PDB entry 1NBU | X-ray diffraction, 1.60 A resolution | chains C and E of the 8 polymer chains in the assembly

# Chain C
Protein: Probable dihydroneopterin aldolase
Source organism: Mycobacterium tuberculosis
Notes: EC 4.1.2.25
UniProt: P0A580 (FOLB_MYCTU); numbering as in UniProt (aligned over 1-119)
Amino-acid sequence (119 residues; numbered 1 to 119; the number before each row is that of its first residue):
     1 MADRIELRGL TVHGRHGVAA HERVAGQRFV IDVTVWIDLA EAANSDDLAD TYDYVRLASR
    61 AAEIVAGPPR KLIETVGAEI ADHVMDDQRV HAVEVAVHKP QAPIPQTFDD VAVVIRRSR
Unresolved in the structure: 1
Differences from the reference sequence: engineered mutation Ala19 (Tyr in P0A580), Ala20 (Asp in P0A580)
Small-molecule neighbours:
  - PH2 (2-amino-6-hydroxymethyl-7,8-dihydro-3H-pteridin-4-one), molecule 1: Ile5, Leu48, Thr51, Tyr52, Asp53, Tyr54, Val55
  - PH2, molecule 2: Gly17, Val18, Glu22, Lys71, Leu72, Ile73, Glu74, Lys99, Val113

# Chain E
Protein: Probable dihydroneopterin aldolase
Source organism: Mycobacterium tuberculosis
Notes: EC 4.1.2.25
UniProt: P0A580 (FOLB_MYCTU); numbering as in UniProt (aligned over 1-119)
Amino-acid sequence (119 residues; row label = number of the first residue in the row):
     1 MADRIELRGL TVHGRHGVYD HERVAGQRFV IDVTVWIDLA EAANSDDLAD TYDYVRLASR
    61 AAEIVAGPPR KLIETVGAEI ADHVMDDQRV HAVEVAVHKP QAPIPQTFDD VAVVIRRSR
Unresolved in the structure: 1
Small-molecule neighbours:
  - PH2 (2-amino-6-hydroxymethyl-7,8-dihydro-3H-pteridin-4-one), molecule 1: Ile5, Leu48, Thr51, Tyr52, Asp53, Tyr54, Val55
  - PH2, molecule 2: Gly17, Val18, Glu22, Lys71, Leu72, Ile73, Glu74, Lys99
From the paper describing this entry:
  - binding site for PH2: Val18, Leu72, Glu74, Lys99
  - catalytic residues: Glu22, Lys99 (citing earlier work)

# How chain C and chain E interact
Contacting residue pairs - 19 pairs, chain C then chain E:
  Thr11(C) with Thr107(E)
  His13(C) with Ile104(E); Pro105(E)
  His21(C) with His21(E); Ala25(E)
  Val24(C) with His21(E)
  Ala25(C) with His21(E); Pro103(E), hydrophobic
  Arg28(C) with Gln106(E); Thr107(E); Phe108(E), hydrogen bond (side chain-backbone)
  Pro100(C) with Gln101(E)
  Gln101(C) with Pro100(E); Gln101(E)
  Pro103(C) with Ala25(E), hydrophobic
  Ile104(C) with His13(E)
  Pro105(C) with His13(E)
  Thr107(C) with Thr11(E)
  Phe108(C) with Arg28(E), hydrogen bond (backbone-side chain)
Interface residues without a listed pair, chain C (15 interface residues in all): Gly26, Gln106
Interface residues without a listed pair, chain E (14 interface residues in all): Val24

# In short
Chain C and chain E form an interface of 15 and 14 residues respectively, with 2 hydrogen bonds. Polar pairs
include Arg28(C)-Phe108(E) and Phe108(C)-Arg28(E). Bound to chain C: compound PH2. Ligands of chain E:
compound PH2. From the paper: catalytic residues Glu22(E) and Lys99(E); a binding site for PH2 at Val18(E),
Leu72(E) and Glu74(E) among others.
Here chain C is Probable dihydroneopterin aldolase and chain E is Probable dihydroneopterin aldolase, both
from Mycobacterium tuberculosis. Entry 1NBU (7,8-Dihydroneopterin Aldolase Complexed with Product From
Mycobacterium Tuberculosis) was determined by X-ray diffraction, deposited together with 1Z9W.
